PDB entry 7W3Q | X-ray diffraction, 2.00 A resolution | chains A and C

# Chain A
Name: Nuclear receptor ROR-gamma
From: Homo sapiens
Reference sequence: P51449 (RORG_HUMAN); numbering as in UniProt (aligned over 262-507)
Sequence (246 residues; row label = number of the first residue in the row):
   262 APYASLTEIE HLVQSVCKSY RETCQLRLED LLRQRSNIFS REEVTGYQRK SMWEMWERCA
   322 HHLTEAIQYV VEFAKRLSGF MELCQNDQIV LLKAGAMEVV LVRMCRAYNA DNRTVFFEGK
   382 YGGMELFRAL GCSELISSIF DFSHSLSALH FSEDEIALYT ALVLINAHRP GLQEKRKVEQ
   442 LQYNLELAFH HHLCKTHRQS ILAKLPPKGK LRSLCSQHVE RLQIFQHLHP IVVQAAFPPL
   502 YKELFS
Not modelled in the structure: 262-264, 469
Small-molecule neighbours: 97I ((3S,5R,6S,8R,9R,10R,12R,13R,14R,17S)-4,4,8,10,14-pentamethyl-17-[(2R)-6-methyl-2-oxidanyl-hept-5-en-2-yl]-2,3,5,6,7,9,11,12,13,15,16,17-dodecahydro-1H-cyclopenta[a]phenanthrene-3,6,12-triol): Leu287, Trp317, Cys320, Ala321, His323, Leu324, Ala327, Met358, Val361, Met365, Ala368, Val376, Phe377, Phe388, Leu391, Cys393, Leu396, Ile397, Ile400, His479, Arg482, Tyr502

# Chain C
Name: Peptide from Nuclear receptor coactivator 2
Reference sequence: Q15596 (NCOA2_HUMAN); numbering as in UniProt (aligned over 686-698)
Sequence (13 residues; each row starts with the number of its first residue):
   686 KHKILHRLLQ DSS
Not modelled in the structure: 686-687, 697-698

# Interface between chain A and chain C
Residue-residue contacts (11):
  Lys336(A) with Leu693(C), hydrogen bond (side chain-backbone); Leu694(C), hydrogen bond (side chain-backbone)
  Met342(A) with Leu694(C)
  Gln346(A) with His691(C); Gln695(C)
  Gln349(A) with Leu694(C)
  Ile350(A) with Leu694(C), hydrophobic
  Pro500(A) with Ile689(C), hydrophobic
  Glu504(A) with Lys688(C), hydrogen bond (side chain-backbone); Ile689(C), hydrogen bond (side chain-backbone); Leu690(C), hydrogen bond (side chain-backbone)
Also at the interface, not in a pair above, chain A (13 interface residues in all): Val332, Phe341, Leu353, Lys354, Leu501, Leu505
Also at the interface, not in a pair above, chain C (8 interface residues in all): Asp696

# In short
13 residues of chain A face 8 of chain C across their interface; the contacts include 5 hydrogen bonds. Polar
pairs include Lys336(A)-Leu693(C), Lys336(A)-Leu694(C) and Glu504(A)-Lys688(C). Chain A binds compound 97I.
Chain A is Nuclear receptor ROR-gamma (Homo sapiens) and chain C is Peptide from Nuclear receptor coactivator
2; the structure, Crystal structure of RORgamma in complex with natural inverse agonist, was determined by
X-ray diffraction.
